PDB entry 1N0E | X-ray diffraction, 2.70 A resolution | chains B and C of the 8 polymer chains in the assembly

[Chain B (and C)]
Protein: Protein mraZ
Source organism: Mycoplasma pneumoniae
Notes: chain C of this document is another copy of the same molecule, construct and numbering; everything in this record applies to it too
UniProt: P75467 (MRAZ_MYCPN); residues 26-166 here correspond to UniProt positions 1-141 (UniProt number = residue number - 25)
Chain sequence (166 residues; each row starts with the number of its first residue):
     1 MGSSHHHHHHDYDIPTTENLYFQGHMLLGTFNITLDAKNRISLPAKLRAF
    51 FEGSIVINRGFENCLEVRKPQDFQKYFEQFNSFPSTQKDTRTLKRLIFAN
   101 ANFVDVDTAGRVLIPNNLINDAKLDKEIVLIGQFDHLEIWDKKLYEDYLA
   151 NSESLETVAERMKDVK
Unresolved in the structure: 1-14, 163-166 (chain C: 1-25, 163-166)
Construct notes: expression tag (1-25)

[Chain B / chain C interface]
Contacting residue pairs (63; chain B residue first):
  Glu18(B) with Glu52(C); Gly53(C), hydrogen bond (side chain-backbone); Ser54(C)
  Asn19(B) with Ser54(C); Asp105(C), hydrogen bond
  Phe22(B) with Pro70(C), hydrophobic; Gln71(C); Phe103(C), hydrophobic
  His25(B) with Gln74(C)
  Met26(B) with Val56(C), hydrophobic; Pro70(C); Phe73(C), hydrophobic; Phe103(C), hydrophobic
  Leu28(B) with Val56(C), hydrophobic; Phe73(C), hydrophobic; Phe103(C), hydrophobic
  Gly29(B) with Ala101(C)
  Thr30(B) with Ala99(C), hydrogen bond (side chain-backbone)
  Phe61(B) with Arg91(C); Arg95(C), hydrogen bond (backbone-side chain)
  Glu62(B) with Arg91(C), salt bridge; Arg95(C), salt bridge
  Cys64(B) with Arg95(C)
  Phe83(B) with Thr86(C)
  Gly132(B) with Phe98(C)
  Gln133(B) with Phe77(C); Lys94(C); Arg95(C); Phe98(C)
  Phe134(B) with Gln74(C); Phe77(C), hydrophobic
  Asp135(B) with Phe77(C); Asn81(C)
  Glu138(B) with Arg95(C), salt bridge
  Trp140(B) with Arg95(C)
  Tyr145(B) with Ala99(C)
  Tyr148(B) with Arg91(C); Thr92(C), hydrogen bond; Arg95(C), hydrogen bond
  Ser152(B) with Thr92(C); Leu96(C)
  Glu153(B) with Leu96(C)
  Ser154(B) with Leu96(C)
  Leu155(B) with Arg59(C); Gly60(C); Phe61(C); Leu93(C), hydrophobic; Leu96(C), hydrophobic; Ile97(C), hydrophobic
  Glu156(B) with Gly60(C); Phe61(C); Glu62(C), hydrogen bond (side chain-backbone); Asn63(C)
  Val158(B) with Asp89(C); Thr92(C); Leu93(C)
  Ala159(B) with Phe61(C), hydrophobic; Leu93(C), hydrophobic
  Arg161(B) with Asp89(C), salt bridge
  Met162(B) with Phe83(C), hydrophobic; Asp89(C); Thr90(C); Leu93(C), hydrophobic
Also at the interface, not in a pair above, chain B (32 interface residues in all): Gln79, Leu93, Ile131
Also at the interface, not in a pair above, chain C (33 interface residues in all): Ser85, Asn102

[Overview]
The interface between chain B and chain C involves 32 residues on one side and 33 on the other, with 7
hydrogen bonds and 4 salt bridges. Polar contacts include Glu62(B)-Arg91(C), Glu62(B)-Arg95(C) and
Glu138(B)-Arg95(C).
Both chains are Protein mraZ (Mycoplasma pneumoniae). Entry 1N0E (Crystal structure of a cell division and
cell wall biosynthesis protein UPF0040 from mycoplasma pneumoniae: indication ...) was determined by X-ray
diffraction, deposited together with 1N0F and 1N0G.
